Entry 7OZL (electron microscopy, 2.74 A resolution); this record covers chains A and D of the 4 polymer chains in the assembly.

== Chain A ==
Protein: Capsid protein VP1
Source organism: Human enterovirus 70 (strain J670/71)
UniProt: P32537 (POLG_HE701); residues 2-306 here correspond to UniProt positions 563-867 (UniProt number = residue number + 561)
Amino-acid sequence (305 residues; row label = number of the first residue in the row):
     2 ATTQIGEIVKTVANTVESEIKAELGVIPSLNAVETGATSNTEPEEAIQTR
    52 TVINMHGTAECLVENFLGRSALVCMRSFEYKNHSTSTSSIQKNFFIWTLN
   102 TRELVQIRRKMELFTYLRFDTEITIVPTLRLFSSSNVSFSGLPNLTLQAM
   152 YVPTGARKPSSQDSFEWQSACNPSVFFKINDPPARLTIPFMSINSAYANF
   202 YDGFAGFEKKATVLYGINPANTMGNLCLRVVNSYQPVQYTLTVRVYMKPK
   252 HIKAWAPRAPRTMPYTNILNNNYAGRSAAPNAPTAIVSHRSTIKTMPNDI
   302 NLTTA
Disordered / not traced: 2-6, 304-306
UniProt features mapped onto this chain:
  - site: A306 (Cleavage)
Residues lining bound ligands: compound iv (W71; 5-(7-(4-(4,5-dihydro-2-oxazolyl)phenoxy)heptyl)-3-methyl isoxazole): W98, L100, T102, F120, T122, I124, A150, M151, Y152, P174, S175, V176, L187, I189, Y198, A199, N200, N222, M224, L227, V246, M248
From the paper describing this entry:
  - conformationally variable residues (side-chain flip): M112, M192, M224
  - binding site for compound iv: W98, F120, I124, Y152, Y198, M224

== Chain D ==
Protein: Capsid protein VP4
Source organism: Human enterovirus 70 (strain J670/71)
UniProt: P32537 (POLG_HE701); residues 1-68 here correspond to UniProt positions 2-69 (UniProt number = residue number + 1)
Amino-acid sequence (68 residues; row label = number of the first residue in the row):
     1 GAQVSRQQTGTHENANVATGGSSITYNQINFYKDSYAASASKQDFSQDPS
    51 KFTEPVAEALKAGAPVLK
Disordered / not traced: 1-27, 68
UniProt features mapped onto this chain:
  - site: K68 (Cleavage)
  - lipidation: G1 (N-myristoyl glycine)

== How chain A and chain D interact ==
Pairs across the interface (38):
  G7(A) - Q47(D)
  G7(A) - D48(D)
  E8(A) - F45(D)
  E8(A) - S46(D)
  E8(A) - Q47(D)  hydrogen bond (backbone-backbone)
  I9(A) - F45(D)
  I9(A) - S46(D)
  V10(A) - F45(D)  hydrogen bond (backbone-backbone)
  V10(A) - Q47(D)
  K11(A) - F45(D)
  G26(A) - P65(D)
  V27(A) - G63(D)
  I28(A) - G63(D)
  A33(A) - V66(D)
  A33(A) - L67(D)
  T36(A) - V56(D)
  T36(A) - L60(D)
  G37(A) - P55(D)
  A38(A) - T53(D)
  T39(A) - T53(D)  hydrogen bond (backbone-backbone)
  T39(A) - E54(D)
  N41(A) - L60(D)
  N41(A) - A62(D)
  T59(A) - F45(D)
  A60(A) - F45(D)  hydrophobic
  L63(A) - D44(D)
  E65(A) - S41(D)
  D121(A) - Y36(D)
  T188(A) - Y36(D)
  P190(A) - Y36(D)
  K251(A) - Y36(D)
  K251(A) - A37(D)
  K251(A) - A38(D)  hydrogen bond (side chain-backbone)
  H252(A) - Y36(D)
  H252(A) - A38(D)
  H252(A) - S39(D)  hydrogen bond (side chain-backbone)
  H252(A) - S41(D)
  P258(A) - F52(D)
Interface residues without a listed pair, chain A (28 interface residues in all): P29, N32, E46, I189
Interface residues without a listed pair, chain D (25 interface residues in all): S35, Q43, P49, K61

== In short ==
Chain A and chain D form an interface of 28 and 25 residues respectively; the contacts include 5 hydrogen
bonds. Among the polar pairs are K251(A)-A38(D), H252(A)-S39(D) and E8(A)-Q47(D). From the paper: a binding
site for compound iv at W98(A), F120(A) and I124(A) among others; conformational variability at M112(A),
M192(A) and M224(A).
Chain A is Capsid protein VP1 and chain D is Capsid protein VP4, both from Human enterovirus 70 (strain
J670/71); the structure, CryoEM structure of human enterovirus 70 in complex with WIN51711, was determined by
electron microscopy (same publication as 7OZK, 7OZI, 7OZJ and 7OPX).
